Entry 1L1O (X-ray diffraction, 2.80 A resolution); this record covers chains D and F of the 6 polymer chains in the assembly.

[Chain D]
Molecule: Replication protein A 14 kDa subunit
Source organism: Homo sapiens
Notes: fragment: rpa14
UniProt: P35244 (RFA3_HUMAN); residue numbers follow UniProt; this construct covers 1-121
Amino-acid sequence (121 residues; each row starts with the number of its first residue):
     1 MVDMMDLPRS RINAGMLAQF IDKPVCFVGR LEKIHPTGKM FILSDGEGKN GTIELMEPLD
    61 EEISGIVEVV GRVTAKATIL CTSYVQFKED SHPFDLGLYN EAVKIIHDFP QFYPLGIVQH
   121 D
Unresolved in the structure: 1-2, 118-121
Swiss-Prot annotation at these positions:
  - modified residue: V2 (N-acetylvaline)
  - cross-link (Glycyl lysine isopeptide (Lys-Gly)): K23 (interchain with G-Cter in ubiquitin), K39 (interchain with G-Cter in ubiquitin), K88 (interchain with G-Cter in ubiquitin)

[Chain F]
Molecule: Replication protein A 70 kDa DNA-binding subunit
Source organism: Homo sapiens
Notes: fragment: RPA70 C-terminal domain (residues 436-616)
UniProt: P27694 (RFA1_HUMAN); numbering as in UniProt (aligned over 436-616)
Amino-acid sequence (181 residues; row label = number of the first residue in the row):
   436 GGSNTNWKTL YEVKSENLGQ GDKPDYFSSV ATVVYLRKEN CMYQACPTQD CNKKVIDQQN
   496 GLYRCEKCDT EFPNFKYRMI LSVNIADFQE NQWVTCFQES AEAILGQNAA YLGELKDKNE
   556 QAFEEVFQNA NFRSFIFRVR VKVETYNDES RIKATVMDVK PVDYREYGRR LVMSIRRSAL
   616 M
Unresolved in the structure: 436-438, 580-586
Bound ions: Zn2+: C481, C486, C500, C503
Swiss-Prot annotation at these positions:
  - zinc finger: C481 to C503 (C4-type)
  - cross-link (Glycyl lysine isopeptide (Lys-Gly)): K449 (interchain with G-Cter in SUMO), K458 (interchain with G-Cter in ubiquitin), K553 (interchain with G-Cter in ubiquitin), K577 (interchain with G-Cter in SUMO)
  - mutagenesis: K449 (K449R: Significant reduction of sumoylation. Loss of sumoylation; when associated with R-577), C500 (C500S: Loss of function in DNA replication and mismatch repair without effect on DNA-binding activity; when associated with S-503), C503 (C503S: Loss of function in DNA replication and mismatch repair without effect on DNA-binding activity; when associated with S-500), K577 (K577R: Slight sumoylation decrease. Loss of sumoylation; when associated with R-449)
What the authors report for this chain:
  - higher-order assembly contacts with a neighbouring Replication protein A 14 kDa subunit: Y599, A614

[Chain D / chain F interface]
Pairs across the interface (11):
  D95(D) - R600(F)  salt bridge
  D95(D) - R604(F)  salt bridge
  L98(D) - R600(F)
  L98(D) - G603(F)
  L98(D) - V607(F)  hydrophobic
  E101(D) - V607(F)
  E101(D) - R611(F)  salt bridge
  I105(D) - I610(F)  hydrophobic
  I105(D) - R611(F)
  D108(D) - R611(F)  salt bridge
  F109(D) - I610(F)  hydrophobic
Interface residues without a listed pair, chain D (7 interface residues in all): K104
Interface residues without a listed pair, chain F (7 interface residues in all): Y599

[In short]
Chain D and chain F each contribute 7 residues to their interface; the contacts include 4 salt bridges. Polar
pairs include D95(D)-R600(F), D95(D)-R604(F) and E101(D)-R611(F). Curated annotation (UniProt) lists 4
mutagenesis sites on chain F. The paper reports higher-order assembly contacts with a neighbouring Replication
protein A 14 kDa subunit through Y599(F) and A614(F).
Here chain D is Replication protein A 14 kDa subunit and chain F is Replication protein A 70 kDa DNA-binding
subunit, both from Homo sapiens. Entry 1L1O (Structure of the human Replication Protein A (RPA) trimerization
core) was determined by X-ray diffraction.
